Entry 6ID9 (X-ray diffraction, 2.70 A resolution); this record covers chains A and B.

# Chain A
Protein: Hemagglutinin HA1 chain
Source organism: Influenza A virus
UniProt: R4NN21 (R4NN21_9INFA); residues 1-321 here correspond to UniProt positions 19-339 (UniProt number = residue number + 18)
Amino-acid sequence (321 residues; row label = number of the first residue in the row):
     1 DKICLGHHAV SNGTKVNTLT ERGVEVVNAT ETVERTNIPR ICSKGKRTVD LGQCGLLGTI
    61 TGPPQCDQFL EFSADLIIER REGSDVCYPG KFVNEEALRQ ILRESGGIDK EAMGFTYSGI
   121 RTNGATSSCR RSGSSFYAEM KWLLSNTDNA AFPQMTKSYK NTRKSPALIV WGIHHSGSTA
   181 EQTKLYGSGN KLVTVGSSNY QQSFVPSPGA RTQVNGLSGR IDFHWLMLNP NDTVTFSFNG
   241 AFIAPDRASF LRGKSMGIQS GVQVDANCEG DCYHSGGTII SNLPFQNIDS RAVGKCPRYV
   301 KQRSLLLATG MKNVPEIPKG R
Disordered / not traced: 1-2, 317-321
Disulfides: C42-C268, C54-C66, C87-C129, C272-C296
Glycans and other covalent adducts: N-acetylglucosamine (NAG) linked to N28, N231
Construct notes: engineered mutation S128 (Ala146 in R4NN21), G177 (Val195 in R4NN21), T212 (Pro230 in R4NN21)

# Chain B
Protein: Hemagglutinin HA2 chain
Source organism: Influenza A virus
UniProt: R4NN21 (R4NN21_9INFA); residues 322-498 here correspond to UniProt positions 340-516 (UniProt number = residue number + 18)
Amino-acid sequence (177 residues; row label = number of the first residue in the row):
   322 GLFGAIAGFI ENGWEGLIDG WYGFRHQNAQ GEGTAADYKS TQSAIDQITG KLNRLIEKTN
   382 QQFELIDNEF NEVEKQIGNV INWTRDSITE VWSYNAELLV AMENQHTIDL ADSEMDKLYE
   442 RVKRQLRENA EEDGTGCFEI FHKCDDDCMA SIRNNTYDHS KYREEAMQNR IQIDPVK
Disordered / not traced: 322-327, 491-498
Disulfides: C465-C469
Glycans and other covalent adducts: N-acetylglucosamine (NAG) linked to N403

# Interface between chain A and chain B
Residue-residue contacts - 128 pairs, chain A then chain B:
  I3(A) with F345(B), hydrophobic; C458(B); F459(B), hydrogen bond (backbone-backbone); M470(B), hydrophobic
  C4(A) with W335(B); F345(B); R346(B), hydrogen bond (backbone-backbone); G457(B); C458(B), disulfide
  L5(A) with W335(B); G344(B); F345(B), hydrophobic; Y440(B), hydrophobic; V443(B), hydrophobic; G457(B), hydrogen bond (backbone-backbone); F459(B), hydrophobic
  G6(A) with W335(B); Y343(B); G344(B), hydrogen bond (backbone-backbone); M436(B)
  H7(A) with A328(B); I331(B); N333(B); G334(B); W335(B), hydrogen bond (backbone-backbone); L338(B); W342(B); M436(B), hydrogen bond
  H8(A) with W335(B); L338(B); G341(B); W342(B), hydrogen bond (backbone-backbone)
  A9(A) with G334(B); W335(B), hydrogen bond (backbone-backbone); E336(B)
  V10(A) with E336(B)
  S11(A) with E336(B)
  V16(A) with N425(B)
  N17(A) with A422(B); N425(B), hydrogen bond (backbone-side chain)
  T18(A) with A422(B); N425(B); Q426(B), hydrogen bond
  L19(A) with L419(B), hydrophobic; A422(B), hydrophobic; Q426(B), hydrogen bond (backbone-side chain)
  T20(A) with Q426(B)
  V24(A) with I429(B), hydrophobic
  T32(A) with V421(B)
  E79(A) with F391(B)
  R80(A) with F391(B)
  R81(A) with F391(B)
  E95(A) with N392(B), hydrogen bond
  E96(A) with D388(B); N389(B), hydrogen bond; V394(B)
  R99(A) with N389(B); N392(B)
  Q100(A) with L386(B); I387(B), hydrogen bond (side chain-backbone)
  R103(A) with L386(B); N389(B)
  S255(A) with E385(B)
  M256(A) with Q383(B); E385(B)
  G257(A) with L386(B)
  Q259(A) with L386(B); N389(B), hydrogen bond; E390(B), hydrogen bond (side chain-backbone); F391(B)
  S260(A) with F391(B)
  S275(A) with E390(B), hydrogen bond
  N282(A) with I377(B); E378(B)
  L283(A) with I377(B), hydrophobic
  P284(A) with L376(B)
  F285(A) with A417(B), hydrophobic
  S290(A) with R406(B)
  R291(A) with L386(B); D388(B), salt bridge; N389(B); E390(B), salt bridge; R406(B)
  V293(A) with F384(B); E385(B); L386(B)
  G294(A) with Q382(B); Q383(B); F384(B), hydrogen bond (backbone-backbone)
  K295(A) with T380(B); Q382(B); Q383(B)
  C296(A) with T380(B), hydrogen bond (backbone-side chain)
  R298(A) with T380(B); W413(B)
  Y299(A) with T410(B); W413(B)
  V300(A) with W413(B); S414(B); A417(B), hydrophobic
  K301(A) with T410(B); E411(B), salt bridge; S414(B), hydrogen bond (backbone-side chain)
  Q302(A) with S414(B), hydrogen bond (side chain-backbone); E418(B)
  L305(A) with A417(B), hydrophobic; E418(B); V421(B), hydrophobic
  L306(A) with V421(B); N425(B), hydrogen bond (backbone-side chain)
  L307(A) with L373(B), hydrophobic; L376(B), hydrophobic; E424(B); N425(B)
  A308(A) with N425(B), hydrogen bond (backbone-side chain); T428(B)
  T309(A) with W342(B); I369(B); L373(B)
  G310(A) with W342(B); T428(B)
  M311(A) with W342(B); A432(B), hydrophobic
  V314(A) with E332(B); N333(B); G334(B), hydrogen bond (backbone-backbone)
  P315(A) with N333(B)
  E316(A) with N333(B)
Interface residues without a listed pair, chain A (60 interface residues in all): V26, T30, E104, S281, K312
Interface residues without a listed pair, chain B (62 interface residues in all): H347, K379, N381, L420, M423, L439, I473
Disulfides between the chains: C4(A)-C458(B)

# In short
60 residues of chain A and 62 residues of chain B are in contact, with 1 disulfide bond, 24 hydrogen bonds and
3 salt bridges. Among the polar pairs are R291(A)-D388(B), R291(A)-E390(B) and K301(A)-E411(B).
N-acetylglucosamine is covalently linked to N28(A) and N231(A).
Chain A is Hemagglutinin HA1 chain and chain B is Hemagglutinin HA2 chain, both from Influenza A virus; the
structure, Crystal structure of H7 hemagglutinin mutant H7-SGTL ( A138S, V186G, P221T) from the influenza
virus A/Anhui/1/2013 ..., was determined by X-ray diffraction (same publication as 6ICW, 6ICX, 6ICY, 6ID2,
6ID3, 6ID5 and 4 further entries).
